PDB entry 6XQB | electron microscopy, 3.40 A resolution | chains A and B of the 6 polymer chains in the assembly

== Chain A ==
Molecule: RNA-directed RNA polymerase
Source organism: Severe acute respiratory syndrome coronavirus 2
Notes: EC 2.7.7.48
Reference sequence: P0DTD1 (R1AB_SARS2); residues 1-932 here correspond to UniProt positions 4393-5324 (UniProt number = residue number + 4392)
Chain sequence (941 residues; numbered 0 to 940; the number before each row is that of its first residue; numbering starts at 0):
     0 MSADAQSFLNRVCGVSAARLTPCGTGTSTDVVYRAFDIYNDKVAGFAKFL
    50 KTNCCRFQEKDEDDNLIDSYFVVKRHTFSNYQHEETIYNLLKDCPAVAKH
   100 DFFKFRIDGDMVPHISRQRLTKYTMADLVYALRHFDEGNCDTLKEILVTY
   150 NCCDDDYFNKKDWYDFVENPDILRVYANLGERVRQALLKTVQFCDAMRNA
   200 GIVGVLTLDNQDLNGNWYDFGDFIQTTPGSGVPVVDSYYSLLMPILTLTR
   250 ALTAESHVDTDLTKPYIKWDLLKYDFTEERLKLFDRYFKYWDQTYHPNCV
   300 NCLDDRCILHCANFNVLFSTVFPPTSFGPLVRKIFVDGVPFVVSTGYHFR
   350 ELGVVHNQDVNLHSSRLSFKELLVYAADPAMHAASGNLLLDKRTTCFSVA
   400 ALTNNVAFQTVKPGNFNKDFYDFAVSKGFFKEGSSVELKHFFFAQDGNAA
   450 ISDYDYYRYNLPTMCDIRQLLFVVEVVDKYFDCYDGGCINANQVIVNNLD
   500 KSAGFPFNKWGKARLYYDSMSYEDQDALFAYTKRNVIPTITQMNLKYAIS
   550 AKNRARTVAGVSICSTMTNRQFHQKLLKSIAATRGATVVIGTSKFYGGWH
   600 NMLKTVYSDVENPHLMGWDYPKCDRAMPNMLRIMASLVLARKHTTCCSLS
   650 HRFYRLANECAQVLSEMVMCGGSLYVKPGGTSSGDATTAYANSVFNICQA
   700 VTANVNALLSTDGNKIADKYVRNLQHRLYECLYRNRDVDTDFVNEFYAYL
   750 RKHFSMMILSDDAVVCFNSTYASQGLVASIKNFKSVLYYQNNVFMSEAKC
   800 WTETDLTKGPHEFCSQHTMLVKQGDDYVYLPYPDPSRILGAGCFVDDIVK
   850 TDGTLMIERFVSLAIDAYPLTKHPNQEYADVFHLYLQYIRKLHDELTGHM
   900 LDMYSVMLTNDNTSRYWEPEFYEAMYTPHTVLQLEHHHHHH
Unresolved in the structure: 0-30, 39-41, 51-117, 226-229, 711-714, 896-905, 920-940
Sequence notes: initiating methionine (0); expression tag (933-940)
Bound ions: Zn2+ site 1: Cys301, Cys306, Cys310; Zn2+ site 2: Cys487, His642, Cys645, Cys646; Mg2+: Trp617, Glu811
UniProt features mapped onto this chain:
  - region: Lys545 to Arg555 (Interaction with RMP Remdesivir), Thr582 to Pro620 (RdRp Palm N-ter)
  - active site: Ser759, Asp760, Asp761
  - binding site (Mn(2+)): Asn209, Asp218
  - binding site (Zn(2+)): His295, Cys301, Cys306, Cys310, Cys487, His642, Cys645, Cys646
  - site: Gln932 (Cleavage)

== Chain B ==
Molecule: Non-structural protein 8
Source organism: Severe acute respiratory syndrome coronavirus 2
Reference sequence: P0DTD1 (R1AB_SARS2); residues 1-198 here correspond to UniProt positions 3943-4140 (UniProt number = residue number + 3942)
Chain sequence (207 residues; each row starts with the number of its first residue; numbering starts at 0):
     0 MAIASEFSSLPSYAAFATAQEAYEQAVANGDSEVVLKKLKKSLNVAKSEF
    50 DRDAAMQRKLEKMADQAMTQMYKQARSEDKRAKVTSAMQTMLFTMLRKLD
   100 NDALNNIINNARDGCVPLNIIPLTTAAKLMVVIPDYNTYKNTCDGTTFTY
   150 ASALWEIQQVVDADSKIVQLSEISMDNSPNLAWPLIVTALRANSAVKLQL
   200 EHHHHHH
Unresolved in the structure: 0-77, 192-206
Sequence notes: initiating methionine (0); expression tag (199-206)
UniProt features mapped onto this chain:
  - site: Gln198 (Cleavage)

== Chain A / chain B interface ==
Contacting residue pairs (74; chain A residue first):
  Leu270(A) with Ile119(B)
  Leu271(A) with Ile106(B), hydrophobic; Ala110(B), hydrophobic; Val115(B); Pro116(B)
  Lys272(A) with Ala110(B); Pro116(B)
  Tyr273(A) with Asp112(B), hydrogen bond; Cys114(B)
  Pro323(A) with Asn118(B), hydrogen bond (backbone-side chain)
  Thr324(A) with Pro116(B); Asn118(B), hydrogen bond (backbone-side chain)
  Ser325(A) with Pro116(B)
  Phe326(A) with Asn118(B), hydrogen bond (backbone-side chain)
  Pro328(A) with Pro116(B); Leu117(B), hydrogen bond (backbone-backbone)
  Leu329(A) with Val115(B); Pro116(B)
  Val330(A) with Gly113(B); Cys114(B); Val115(B), hydrogen bond (backbone-backbone); Pro116(B); Leu117(B), hydrophobic; Ile120(B), hydrophobic
  Arg331(A) with Asp112(B), hydrogen bond (side chain-backbone); Gly113(B)
  Lys332(A) with Leu103(B); Ile107(B)
  Val338(A) with Leu95(B), hydrophobic
  Pro339(A) with Leu95(B); Asp99(B)
  Phe340(A) with Leu91(B)
  Phe368(A) with Arg80(B); Thr84(B)
  Leu371(A) with Met87(B), hydrophobic; Gln88(B); Leu91(B), hydrophobic
  Tyr374(A) with Leu91(B)
  Ala375(A) with Met87(B), hydrophobic; Leu91(B), hydrophobic
  Pro378(A) with Leu117(B), hydrophobic
  Ala379(A) with Leu117(B), hydrophobic
  Met380(A) with Leu91(B), hydrophobic; Met94(B)
  His381(A) with Met90(B); Met94(B)
  Ala382(A) with Pro121(B)
  Ala383(A) with Ile120(B), hydrophobic; Pro121(B), hydrophobic
  Ser384(A) with Met94(B); Leu98(B)
  Leu387(A) with Lys127(B); Leu128(B), hydrophobic; Met129(B)
  Leu388(A) with Met129(B), hydrophobic
  Leu389(A) with Met129(B), hydrogen bond (backbone-backbone); Val130(B); Val131(B), hydrogen bond (backbone-backbone); Tyr149(B)
  Asp390(A) with Val131(B)
  Lys391(A) with Val130(B); Val131(B), hydrogen bond (backbone-backbone); Pro133(B); Thr141(B)
  Arg392(A) with Val131(B)
  Asn403(A) with Lys127(B); Met129(B), hydrogen bond
  Val405(A) with Val131(B), hydrophobic
  Phe407(A) with Ala162(B)
  Phe506(A) with Met87(B), hydrophobic
  Trp509(A) with Val83(B), hydrophobic; Ala86(B)
  Leu514(A) with Lys79(B)
  Ser518(A) with Arg80(B)
Also at the interface, not in a pair above, chain A (47 interface residues in all): Gly327, Gly385, Asn386, Phe396, Val398, Pro505, Met666
Also at the interface, not in a pair above, chain B (42 interface residues in all): Phe92, Asn104, Asn109, Ala125, Ile132, Ile185

== In short ==
The interface between chain A and chain B involves 47 residues on one side and 42 on the other; the contacts
include 11 hydrogen bonds. Among the polar pairs are Tyr273(A)-Asp112(B), Pro323(A)-Asn118(B) and
Thr324(A)-Asn118(B).
Chain A is RNA-directed RNA polymerase and chain B is Non-structural protein 8, both from Severe acute
respiratory syndrome coronavirus 2; the structure, SARS-CoV-2 RdRp/RNA complex, was determined by electron
microscopy.
